Entry 7DCY (X-ray diffraction, 1.97 A resolution); this record covers chain A.

Chain A:
Molecule: Ribonuclease R
Source organism: Mycoplasma genitalium G37
Notes: EC 3.1.13.1
UniProt: P47350 (RNR_MYCGE); numbering as in UniProt (aligned over 1-725)
Sequence (747 residues; each row starts with the number of its first residue; numbers below 1 keep their minus sign (Met-21 is residue -21)):
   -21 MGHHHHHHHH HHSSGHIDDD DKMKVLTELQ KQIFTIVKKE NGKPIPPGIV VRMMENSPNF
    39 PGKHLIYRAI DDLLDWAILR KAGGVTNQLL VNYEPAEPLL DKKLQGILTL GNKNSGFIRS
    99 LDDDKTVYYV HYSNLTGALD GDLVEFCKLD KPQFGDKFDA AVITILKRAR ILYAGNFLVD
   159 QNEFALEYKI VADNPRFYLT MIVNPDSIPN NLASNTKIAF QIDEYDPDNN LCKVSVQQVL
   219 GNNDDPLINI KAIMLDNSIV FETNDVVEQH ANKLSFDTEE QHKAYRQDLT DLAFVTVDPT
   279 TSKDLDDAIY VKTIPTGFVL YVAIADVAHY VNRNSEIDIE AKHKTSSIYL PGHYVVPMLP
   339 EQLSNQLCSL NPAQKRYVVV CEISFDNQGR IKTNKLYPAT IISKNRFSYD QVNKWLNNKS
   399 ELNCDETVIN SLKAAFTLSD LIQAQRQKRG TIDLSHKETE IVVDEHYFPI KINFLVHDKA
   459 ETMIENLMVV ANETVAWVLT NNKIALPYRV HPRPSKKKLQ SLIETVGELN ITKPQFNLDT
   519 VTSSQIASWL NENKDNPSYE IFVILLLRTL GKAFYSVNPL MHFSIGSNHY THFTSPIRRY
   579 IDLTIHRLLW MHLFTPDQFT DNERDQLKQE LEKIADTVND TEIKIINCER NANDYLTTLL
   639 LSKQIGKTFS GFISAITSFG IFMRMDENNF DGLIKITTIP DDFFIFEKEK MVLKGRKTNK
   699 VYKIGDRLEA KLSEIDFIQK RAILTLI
Disordered / not traced: -21 to 81
Construct notes: expression tag (-21 to 0)
Ion coordination: Mg2+: Asp276, Asp285
Reported in the primary citation:
  - mutagenesis - P277G (5-fold): increased catalytic activity
  - catalytic residues: His331 (proposed by the authors, not directly observed)
  - specificity-determining residues: Pro277

Summary:
Asp276 and Asp285 form the Mg2+ site. The paper reports the catalytic residue His331; P277G increases
catalytic activity.
Chain A is Ribonuclease R (Mycoplasma genitalium G37); the structure, Apo form of Mycoplasma genitalium RNase
R, was determined by X-ray diffraction, deposited together with 7DIC, 7DID and 7DOL.
